PDB entry 8K0Z | electron microscopy, 3.70 A resolution | chains A and B

# Chain A (and B)
Molecule: ABC transporter G family member 25
Organism: Arabidopsis thaliana
Notes: chain B of this document is another copy of the same molecule, construct and numbering; everything in this record applies to it too
Reference sequence: Q84TH5 (AB25G_ARATH); residues 1-662 here = UniProt positions 1-662
Chain sequence (662 residues; each row starts with the number of its first residue):
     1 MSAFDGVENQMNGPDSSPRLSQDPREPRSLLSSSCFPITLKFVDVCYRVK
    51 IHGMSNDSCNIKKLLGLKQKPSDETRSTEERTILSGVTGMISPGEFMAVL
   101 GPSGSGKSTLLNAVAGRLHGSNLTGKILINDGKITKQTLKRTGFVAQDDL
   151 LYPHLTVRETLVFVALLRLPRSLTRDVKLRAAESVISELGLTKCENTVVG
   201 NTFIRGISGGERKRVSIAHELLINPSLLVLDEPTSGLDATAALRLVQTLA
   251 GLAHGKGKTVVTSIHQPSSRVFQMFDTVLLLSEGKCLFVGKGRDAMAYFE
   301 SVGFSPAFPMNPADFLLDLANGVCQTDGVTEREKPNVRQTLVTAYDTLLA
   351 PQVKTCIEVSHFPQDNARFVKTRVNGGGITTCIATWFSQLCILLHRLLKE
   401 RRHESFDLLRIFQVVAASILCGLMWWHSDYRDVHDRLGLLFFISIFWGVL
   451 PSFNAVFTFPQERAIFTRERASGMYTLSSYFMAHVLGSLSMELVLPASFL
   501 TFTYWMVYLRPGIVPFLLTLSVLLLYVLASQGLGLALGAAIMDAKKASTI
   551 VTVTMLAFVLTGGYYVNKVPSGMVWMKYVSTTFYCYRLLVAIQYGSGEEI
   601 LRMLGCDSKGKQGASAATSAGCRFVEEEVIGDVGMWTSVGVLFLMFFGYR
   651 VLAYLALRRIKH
Disordered / not traced: 1-32, 49-81, 326-336, 360-376, 603-625
Curated features (UniProtKB/Swiss-Prot):
  - binding site (ATP): G101 to S108
  - glycosylation (N-linked (GlcNAc...) asparagine): N56, N122
What the authors report for this chain:
  - mutagenesis - E232Q: abolished catalytic activity
  - catalytic residues: E232

# How chain A and chain B interact
Pairs across the interface (63):
  A239(A) with Q266(B)
  Q266(A) with A239(B)
  S269(A) with F308(B); M310(B); N311(B), hydrogen bond (side chain-backbone); D314(B), hydrogen bond
  R270(A) with F308(B); D318(B), salt bridge
  Q273(A) with F308(B)
  F308(A) with S269(B); R270(B); Q273(B)
  P309(A) with P312(B)
  M310(A) with S269(B)
  N311(A) with S269(B), hydrogen bond (backbone-side chain)
  P312(A) with P309(B)
  D314(A) with S269(B), hydrogen bond
  D318(A) with R270(B), salt bridge
  L409(A) with K545(B); T549(B)
  F412(A) with V553(B), hydrophobic
  Q413(A) with T549(B)
  A416(A) with V553(B), hydrophobic
  L420(A) with L556(B), hydrophobic; A557(B), hydrophobic
  L423(A) with P570(B); M573(B), hydrophobic
  M424(A) with T561(B); V566(B); P570(B); M573(B), hydrophobic
  W425(A) with V566(B), hydrophobic
  D432(A) with K568(B)
  H434(A) with Y564(B)
  D435(A) with Y565(B); V566(B); N567(B), hydrogen bond (side chain-backbone); K568(B)
  G438(A) with Y565(B)
  F442(A) with L556(B), hydrophobic
  K545(A) with L409(B)
  T549(A) with L409(B); Q413(B)
  V553(A) with F412(B), hydrophobic; A416(B), hydrophobic
  L556(A) with L420(B), hydrophobic; F442(B), hydrophobic
  T561(A) with M424(B)
  Y564(A) with H434(B)
  Y565(A) with D435(B); G438(B); Y564(B), hydrophobic; Y565(B), hydrogen bond
  V566(A) with M424(B); W425(B), hydrophobic; D435(B)
  N567(A) with D435(B), hydrogen bond (backbone-side chain)
  K568(A) with D432(B); D435(B)
  P570(A) with L423(B); M424(B)
  M573(A) with L423(B), hydrophobic; M424(B), hydrophobic
Interface residues without a listed pair, chain A (47 interface residues in all): S268, V323, A417, W426, I445, T552, A557, L560, V569, M576
Interface residues without a listed pair, chain B (47 interface residues in all): S268, V323, A417, W426, I445, T552, L560, V569, M576

# Overview
The chain A/chain B interface involves 47 residues from each chain, with 7 hydrogen bonds and 2 salt bridges.
Polar contacts include R270(A)-D318(B), S269(A)-N311(B) and S269(A)-D314(B). Curated annotation (UniProt)
lists 8 ATP-binding residues on chain A. The paper reports the catalytic residue E232(A); E232Q of chain A
abolishes catalytic activity.
Both chains are ABC transporter G family member 25 (Arabidopsis thaliana). Entry 8K0Z (ABCG25 Wild Type
purified with DDM in the apo-state) was determined by electron microscopy together with 8K0X, 8IWJ, 8IWK and
8IWN from the same study.
